9N5G - chains A and B of the 13 polymer chains in the assembly; structure by X-ray diffraction, 3.15 A resolution.

== Chain A ==
Molecule: DNA-directed RNA polymerase II subunit RPB1
Organism: Saccharomyces cerevisiae S288C
Notes: EC 2.7.7.6
Reference sequence: P04050 (RPB1_YEAST); numbering as in UniProt (aligned over 1-1733)
Sequence (1733 residues; numbered 1 to 1733; the number before each row is that of its first residue):
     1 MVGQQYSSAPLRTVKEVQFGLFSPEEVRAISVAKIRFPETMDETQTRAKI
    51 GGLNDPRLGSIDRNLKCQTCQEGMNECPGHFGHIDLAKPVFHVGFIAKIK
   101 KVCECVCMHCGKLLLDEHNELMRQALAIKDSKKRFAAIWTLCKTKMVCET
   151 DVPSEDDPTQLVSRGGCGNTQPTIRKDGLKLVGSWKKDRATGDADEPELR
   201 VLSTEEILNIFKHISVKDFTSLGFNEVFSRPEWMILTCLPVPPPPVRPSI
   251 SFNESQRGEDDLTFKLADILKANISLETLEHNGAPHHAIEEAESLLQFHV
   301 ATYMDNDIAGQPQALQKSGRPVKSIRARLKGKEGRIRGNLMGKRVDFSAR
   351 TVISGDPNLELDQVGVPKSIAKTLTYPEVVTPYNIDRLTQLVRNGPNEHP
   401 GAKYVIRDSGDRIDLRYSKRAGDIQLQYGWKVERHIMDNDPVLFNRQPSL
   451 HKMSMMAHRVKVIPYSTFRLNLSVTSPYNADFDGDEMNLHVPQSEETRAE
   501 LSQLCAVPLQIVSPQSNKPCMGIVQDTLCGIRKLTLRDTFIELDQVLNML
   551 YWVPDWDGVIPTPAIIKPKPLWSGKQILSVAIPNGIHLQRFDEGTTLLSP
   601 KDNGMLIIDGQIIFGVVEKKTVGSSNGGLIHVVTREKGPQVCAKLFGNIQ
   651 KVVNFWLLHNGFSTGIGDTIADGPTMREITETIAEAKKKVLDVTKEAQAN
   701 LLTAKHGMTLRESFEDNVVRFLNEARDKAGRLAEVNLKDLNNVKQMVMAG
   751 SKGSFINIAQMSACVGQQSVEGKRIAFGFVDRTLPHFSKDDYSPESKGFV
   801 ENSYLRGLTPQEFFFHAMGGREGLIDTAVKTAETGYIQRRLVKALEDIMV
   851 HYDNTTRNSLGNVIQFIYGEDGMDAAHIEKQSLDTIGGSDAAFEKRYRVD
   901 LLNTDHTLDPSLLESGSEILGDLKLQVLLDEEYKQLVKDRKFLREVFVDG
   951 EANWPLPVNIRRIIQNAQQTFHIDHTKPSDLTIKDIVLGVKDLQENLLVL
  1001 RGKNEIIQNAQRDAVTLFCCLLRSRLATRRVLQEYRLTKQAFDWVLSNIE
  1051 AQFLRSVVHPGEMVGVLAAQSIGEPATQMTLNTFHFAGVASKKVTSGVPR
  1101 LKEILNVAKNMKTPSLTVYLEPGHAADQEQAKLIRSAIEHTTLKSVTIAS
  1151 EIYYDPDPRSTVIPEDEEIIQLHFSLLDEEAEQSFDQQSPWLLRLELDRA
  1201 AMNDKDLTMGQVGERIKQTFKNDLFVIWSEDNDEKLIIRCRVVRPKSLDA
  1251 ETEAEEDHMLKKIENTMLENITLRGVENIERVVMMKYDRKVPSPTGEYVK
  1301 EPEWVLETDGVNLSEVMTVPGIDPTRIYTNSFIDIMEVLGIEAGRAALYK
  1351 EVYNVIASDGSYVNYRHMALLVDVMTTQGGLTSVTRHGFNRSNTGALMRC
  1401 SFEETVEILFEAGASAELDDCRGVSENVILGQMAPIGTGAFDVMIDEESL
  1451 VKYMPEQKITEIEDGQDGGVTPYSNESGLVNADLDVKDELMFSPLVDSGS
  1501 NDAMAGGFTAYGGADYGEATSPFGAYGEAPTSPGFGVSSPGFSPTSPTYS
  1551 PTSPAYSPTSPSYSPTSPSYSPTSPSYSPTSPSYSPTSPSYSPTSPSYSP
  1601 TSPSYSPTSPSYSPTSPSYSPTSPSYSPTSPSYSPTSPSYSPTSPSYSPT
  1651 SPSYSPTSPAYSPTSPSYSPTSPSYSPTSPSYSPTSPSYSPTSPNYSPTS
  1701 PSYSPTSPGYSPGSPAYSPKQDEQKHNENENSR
Disordered / not traced: 1-2, 154-160, 187-198, 250-256, 1082-1091, 1177-1186, 1244-1256, 1447-1733
Swiss-Prot annotation at these positions:
  - region: Pro248 to Asp260 (Lid loop), Asn306 to Lys323 (Rudder loop), Pro810 to Glu822 (Bridging helix)
  - binding site (Zn(2+)): Cys67, Cys70, Cys77, His80, Cys107, Cys110, Cys148, Cys167
  - binding site (Mg(2+)): Asp481, Asp483, Asp485
  - modified residue: Thr1471 (Phosphothreonine)
  - cross-link (Glycyl lysine isopeptide (Lys-Gly)): Lys695 (interchain with G-Cter in ubiquitin), Lys1246 (interchain with G-Cter in ubiquitin), Lys1350 (interchain with G-Cter in ubiquitin)
  - natural variant: Ser1653 to Pro1659 (deletion: In strain: A364A)
  - mutagenesis: Lys1246 (K1246R: Impairs ubiquitination during transcription stress)
Disulfide bonds: Cys105-Cys142
Metal / ion sites: Zn2+ site 1: Cys67, Cys70, Cys77, His80; Zn2+ site 2: Cys107, Cys148, Cys167; Mg2+: Asp483 (shared with 1 residue of chain R)
Ligand contacts: ATP (adenosine-5'-triphosphate): Arg446, Pro448, Asn479, Asp481, Lys752, Thr827, Gln1078

== Chain B ==
Molecule: DNA-directed RNA polymerase II subunit RPB2
Organism: Saccharomyces cerevisiae S288C
Notes: EC 2.7.7.6
Reference sequence: P08518 (RPB2_YEAST); residue numbers follow UniProt; this construct covers 1-1224
Sequence (1224 residues; row label = number of the first residue in the row):
     1 MSDLANSEKYYDEDPYGFEDESAPITAEDSWAVISAFFREKGLVSQQLDS
    51 FNQFVDYTLQDIICEDSTLILEQLAQHTTESDNISRKYEISFGKIYVTKP
   101 MVNESDGVTHALYPQEARLRNLTYSSGLFVDVKKRTYEAIDVPGRELKYE
   151 LIAEESEDDSESGKVFIGRLPIMLRSKNCYLSEATESDLYKLKECPFDMG
   201 GYFIINGSEKVLIAQERSAGNIVQVFKKAAPSPISHVAEIRSALEKGSRF
   251 ISTLQVKLYGREGSSARTIKATLPYIKQDIPIVIIFRALGIIPDGEILEH
   301 ICYDVNDWQMLEMLKPCVEDGFVIQDRETALDFIGRRGTALGIKKEKRIQ
   351 YAKDILQKEFLPHITQLEGFESRKAFFLGYMINRLLLCALDRKDQDDRDH
   401 FGKKRLDLAGPLLAQLFKTLFKKLTKDIFRYMQRTVEEAHDFNMKLAINA
   451 KTITSGLKYALATGNWGEQKKAMSSRAGVSQVLNRYTYSSTLSHLRRTNT
   501 PIGRDGKLAKPRQLHNTHWGLVCPAETPEGQACGLVKNLSLMSCISVGTD
   551 PMPIITFLSEWGMEPLEDYVPHQSPDATRVFVNGVWHGVHRNPARLMETL
   601 RTLRRKGDINPEVSMIRDIREKELKIFTDAGRVYRPLFIVEDDESLGHKE
   651 LKVRKGHIAKLMATEYQDIEGGFEDVEEYTWSSLLNEGLVEYIDAEEEES
   701 ILIAMQPEDLEPAEANEENDLDVDPAKRIRVSHHATTFTHCEIHPSMILG
   751 VAASIIPFPDHNQSPRNTYQSAMGKQAMGVFLTNYNVRMDTMANILYYPQ
   801 KPLGTTRAMEYLKFRELPAGQNAIVAIACYSGYNQEDSMIMNQSSIDRGL
   851 FRSLFFRSYMDQEKKYGMSITETFEKPQRTNTLRMKHGTYDKLDDDGLIA
   901 PGVRVSGEDVIIGKTTPISPDEEELGQRTAYHSKRDASTPLRSTENGIVD
   951 QVLVTTNQDGLKFVKVRVRTTKIPQIGDKFASRHGQKGTIGITYRREDMP
  1001 FTAEGIVPDLIINPHAIPSRMTVAHLIECLLSKVAALSGNEGDASPFTDI
  1051 TVEGISKLLREHGYQSRGFEVMYNGHTGKKLMAQIFFGPTYYQRLRHMVD
  1101 DKIHARARGPMQVLTRQPVEGRSRDGGLRFGEMERDCMIAHGAASFLKER
  1151 LMEASDAFRVHICGICGLMTVIAKLNHNQFECKGCDNKIDIYQIHIPYAA
  1201 KLLFQELMAMNITPRLYTDRSRDF
Disordered / not traced: 1-19, 74-85, 139-161, 338-344, 439-445, 503-508, 644-646, 669-675, 715-720, 920-929, 1222-1224
Metal / ion sites: Zn2+: Cys1166, Cys1182, Cys1185

== Chain A / chain B interface ==
Pairs across the interface (416):
  Gln4(A) - Phe1158(B)
  Gln4(A) - Arg1159(B)
  Gln5(A) - Arg1159(B)  hydrogen bond (backbone-side chain)
  Gln5(A) - Leu1175(B)
  Tyr6(A) - Leu1175(B)
  Ser7(A) - Arg1159(B)
  Ser7(A) - His1161(B)  hydrogen bond
  Ser7(A) - Leu1175(B)
  Ser7(A) - Gln1193(B)  hydrogen bond (backbone-side chain)
  Ser8(A) - Asn1178(B)  hydrogen bond
  Ser8(A) - Phe1180(B)
  Ala9(A) - His1161(B)
  Ala9(A) - Ile1191(B)
  Ala9(A) - Tyr1192(B)  hydrophobic
  Ala9(A) - Gln1193(B)  hydrogen bond (backbone-side chain)
  Pro10(A) - Ile1191(B)
  Pro10(A) - Tyr1192(B)
  Pro10(A) - Gln1193(B)  hydrogen bond (backbone-backbone)
  Leu11(A) - Gln1193(B)
  Leu11(A) - Ile1194(B)  hydrophobic
  Leu11(A) - His1195(B)
  Arg12(A) - Tyr1192(B)  hydrogen bond
  Arg12(A) - Gln1193(B)  hydrogen bond (backbone-backbone)
  Arg12(A) - Ile1194(B)
  Arg12(A) - Thr1218(B)  hydrogen bond
  Thr13(A) - Thr1218(B)
  Val14(A) - Ile1194(B)  hydrophobic
  Val14(A) - Leu1216(B)  hydrophobic
  Val14(A) - Tyr1217(B)
  Lys15(A) - Tyr1217(B)  hydrogen bond (backbone-backbone)
  Lys15(A) - Thr1218(B)
  Lys15(A) - Arg1220(B)  hydrogen bond (backbone-side chain)
  Glu16(A) - Tyr1217(B)  hydrogen bond (backbone-backbone)
  Glu16(A) - Asp1219(B)
  Glu16(A) - Arg1220(B)
  Glu16(A) - Ser1221(B)  hydrogen bond (side chain-backbone)
  Val17(A) - Arg1215(B)
  Val17(A) - Leu1216(B)  hydrophobic
  Gln18(A) - Thr1213(B)
  Gln18(A) - Arg1215(B)  hydrogen bond (backbone-backbone)
  Phe19(A) - Thr1213(B)
  Gly20(A) - Ile1212(B)
  Gly20(A) - Thr1213(B)  hydrogen bond (backbone-backbone)
  Leu21(A) - Asn1211(B)
  Leu21(A) - Thr1213(B)
  Phe22(A) - Leu1168(B)  hydrophobic
  Phe22(A) - Asn1211(B)  hydrogen bond (backbone-side chain)
  Phe22(A) - Thr1213(B)
  Glu26(A) - Cys1166(B)
  Glu26(A) - Arg1215(B)  salt bridge
  Ala29(A) - Lys1183(B)  hydrogen bond (backbone-side chain)
  Ile30(A) - Thr1170(B)
  Ile30(A) - Lys1183(B)
  Ser31(A) - Lys1183(B)  hydrogen bond (backbone-side chain)
  Arg47(A) - Ser919(B)  hydrogen bond (side chain-backbone)
  Gln68(A) - Ile1172(B)
  Thr69(A) - Ile1172(B)
  Thr69(A) - Lys1174(B)  hydrogen bond (backbone-side chain)
  Cys70(A) - Ile1172(B)
  Cys70(A) - Ala1173(B)
  Gln71(A) - Lys1174(B)
  Gln71(A) - Asn1176(B)  hydrogen bond
  Gln71(A) - His1177(B)  hydrogen bond
  Glu72(A) - Ala1173(B)
  Glu72(A) - Leu1175(B)  hydrogen bond (side chain-backbone)
  Glu72(A) - Asn1176(B)  hydrogen bond
  Met74(A) - Arg1116(B)  hydrogen bond (backbone-side chain)
  Asn75(A) - Arg1116(B)
  Asn75(A) - Phe1158(B)
  Glu76(A) - Phe1158(B)
  Glu76(A) - Arg1159(B)  salt bridge
  Glu76(A) - Leu1175(B)
  Pro78(A) - Val1160(B)  hydrophobic
  Pro78(A) - Lys1201(B)
  Pro78(A) - Gln1205(B)  hydrogen bond (backbone-side chain)
  Gly79(A) - Gln1205(B)
  His80(A) - Ile1172(B)
  Phe81(A) - Gln1205(B)
  Phe81(A) - Met1208(B)  hydrophobic
  Phe81(A) - Ala1209(B)
  His92(A) - Met1210(B)  hydrogen bond (side chain-backbone)
  Phe95(A) - Ile1212(B)  hydrophobic
  Phe228(A) - Arg1215(B)
  Trp233(A) - Asn1211(B)
  Leu236(A) - Asn1211(B)
  Pro240(A) - Met1208(B)
  Pro243(A) - Gln1205(B)
  Pro245(A) - Leu1114(B)
  Pro245(A) - Tyr1198(B)
  Val246(A) - Leu1114(B)
  Val246(A) - Leu1202(B)  hydrophobic
  Val246(A) - Gln1205(B)
  Val246(A) - Glu1206(B)
  Pro248(A) - Leu1114(B)
  Tyr303(A) - Ala1209(B)
  Met304(A) - Ala1209(B)
  Met304(A) - Met1210(B)
  Ile325(A) - Met1210(B)  hydrophobic
  Arg328(A) - Glu1206(B)  salt bridge
  Leu329(A) - Leu1203(B)  hydrophobic
  Leu329(A) - Glu1206(B)
  Leu329(A) - Leu1207(B)  hydrophobic
  Arg335(A) - Leu1114(B)
  Arg335(A) - Leu1202(B)
  Arg335(A) - Glu1206(B)  salt bridge
  Ile336(A) - Leu1203(B)  hydrophobic
  Arg337(A) - Arg1129(B)  hydrogen bond (backbone-side chain)
  Arg337(A) - Glu1132(B)  salt bridge
  Gly338(A) - Arg1129(B)  hydrogen bond (backbone-side chain)
  Asn339(A) - Thr1115(B)
  Asn339(A) - Gln1117(B)
  Asn339(A) - Ala1199(B)
  Leu340(A) - Leu1151(B)
  Leu340(A) - Pro1197(B)  hydrophobic
  Leu340(A) - Ala1199(B)  hydrophobic
  Leu340(A) - Ala1200(B)
  Leu340(A) - Leu1203(B)  hydrophobic
  Met341(A) - Glu1132(B)
  Met341(A) - Arg1135(B)
  Gly342(A) - Arg1129(B)  hydrogen bond (backbone-side chain)
  Gly342(A) - Phe1130(B)
  Lys343(A) - Gln1117(B)
  Lys343(A) - Arg1129(B)
  Lys343(A) - Phe1130(B)  hydrogen bond (backbone-backbone)
  Lys343(A) - Leu1151(B)  hydrogen bond (side chain-backbone)
  Lys343(A) - Ser1155(B)
  Lys343(A) - Asp1156(B)  salt bridge
  Lys343(A) - Pro1197(B)
  Arg344(A) - Pro1118(B)
  Arg344(A) - Val1119(B)
  Arg344(A) - Glu1120(B)  salt bridge
  Arg344(A) - Gly1127(B)  hydrogen bond (side chain-backbone)
  Arg344(A) - Leu1128(B)
  Arg344(A) - Arg1129(B)
  Arg344(A) - Ser1155(B)  hydrogen bond (backbone-side chain)
  Val345(A) - Pro1118(B)
  Val345(A) - Gly1127(B)
  Val345(A) - Leu1128(B)  hydrogen bond (backbone-backbone)
  Val345(A) - Phe1130(B)  hydrophobic
  Val345(A) - Arg1150(B)
  Val345(A) - Ala1154(B)
  Asp346(A) - Arg1106(B)  salt bridge
  Asp346(A) - Ala1107(B)
  Asp346(A) - Arg1108(B)
  Asp346(A) - Met1111(B)
  Asp346(A) - Pro1118(B)
  Asp346(A) - Arg1150(B)  hydrogen bond (backbone-side chain)
  Asp346(A) - Ala1154(B)  hydrogen bond (backbone-backbone)
  Phe347(A) - Ala1107(B)  hydrogen bond (backbone-backbone)
  Phe347(A) - Arg1150(B)
  Ser348(A) - Ala1105(B)
  Ser348(A) - Arg1106(B)  hydrogen bond (backbone-backbone)
  Ser348(A) - Leu1128(B)  hydrogen bond (side chain-backbone)
  Ala349(A) - His1104(B)
  Ala349(A) - Ala1105(B)  hydrophobic
  Arg350(A) - Lys1102(B)
  Arg350(A) - Ile1103(B)
  Arg350(A) - His1104(B)  hydrogen bond (backbone-backbone)
  Arg350(A) - Leu1128(B)
  Thr351(A) - Val1099(B)
  Thr351(A) - Ile1103(B)
  Val352(A) - Gly977(B)
  Gly355(A) - Tyr833(B)
  Asp356(A) - Tyr833(B)  hydrogen bond
  Pro357(A) - Ser831(B)
  Pro357(A) - Gly832(B)
  Pro357(A) - Tyr833(B)
  Asn358(A) - Tyr833(B)  hydrogen bond
  Ile370(A) - Ala1105(B)  hydrophobic
  Thr373(A) - Ala1105(B)
  Thr373(A) - Ala1107(B)
  Leu374(A) - Ala1107(B)
  Tyr404(A) - Arg1108(B)
  Arg412(A) - Arg1108(B)
  Glu433(A) - Arg1108(B)  salt bridge
  Leu443(A) - Met1138(B)  hydrophobic
  Leu443(A) - Phe1146(B)  hydrophobic
  Gln447(A) - Glu1134(B)
  Ser449(A) - Met1133(B)
  Ser449(A) - Glu1134(B)  hydrogen bond
  Ser449(A) - Cys1137(B)  hydrogen bond (backbone-side chain)
  His451(A) - Cys1137(B)  hydrogen bond (backbone-side chain)
  Lys452(A) - Ala1140(B)
  Lys452(A) - His1141(B)  hydrogen bond (backbone-side chain)
  Met455(A) - Phe1130(B)  hydrophobic
  Met455(A) - Glu1134(B)
  Met455(A) - Cys1137(B)  hydrophobic
  Met455(A) - Met1138(B)  hydrophobic
  Met455(A) - His1141(B)  hydrogen bond (backbone-side chain)
  Tyr465(A) - Ile976(B)  hydrophobic
  Ser466(A) - Gln975(B)  hydrogen bond
  Ser466(A) - Val1099(B)
  Ser466(A) - Asp1100(B)  hydrogen bond
  Ser466(A) - Ile1103(B)
  Thr467(A) - Ile976(B)
  Thr467(A) - Gly977(B)
  Thr467(A) - Val1099(B)
  Arg469(A) - Tyr833(B)
  Arg469(A) - Ile976(B)
  Arg469(A) - Gly991(B)  hydrogen bond (side chain-backbone)
  Leu472(A) - Gln835(B)
  Thr475(A) - Glu836(B)
  Ala480(A) - Glu836(B)
  Asp481(A) - Glu836(B)
  Asp481(A) - Asp837(B)
  Phe482(A) - Gln835(B)
  Phe482(A) - Glu836(B)  hydrogen bond (backbone-backbone)
  Phe482(A) - Asp837(B)
  Phe482(A) - Ser838(B)
  Phe482(A) - Thr989(B)  hydrogen bond (backbone-side chain)
  Asp483(A) - Glu836(B)
  Asp483(A) - Asp837(B)
  Asp483(A) - Lys979(B)
  Asp483(A) - Lys987(B)
  Asp483(A) - Thr989(B)
  Gly484(A) - Thr989(B)
  Glu486(A) - Lys1102(B)  salt bridge
  Asn488(A) - Leu1128(B)
  His490(A) - Phe1130(B)
  His490(A) - Arg1150(B)  hydrogen bond
  Val491(A) - Glu1149(B)
  Val491(A) - Arg1150(B)  hydrogen bond (backbone-side chain)
  Pro492(A) - Glu1149(B)
  Gln493(A) - Glu1149(B)  hydrogen bond (backbone-side chain)
  Ser494(A) - Glu1149(B)  hydrogen bond
  Thr497(A) - Phe1146(B)
  Thr497(A) - Glu1149(B)  hydrogen bond
  Glu500(A) - Ala1143(B)
  Glu500(A) - Ala1144(B)
  Glu500(A) - Ser1145(B)  hydrogen bond
  Glu500(A) - Phe1146(B)  hydrogen bond (side chain-backbone)
  Leu501(A) - Phe1146(B)  hydrophobic
  Leu504(A) - His1141(B)
  Leu504(A) - Gly1142(B)
  Cys505(A) - Met1138(B)  hydrophobic
  Cys505(A) - His1141(B)
  Gln510(A) - His1141(B)
  Gln525(A) - Gln835(B)
  Gln525(A) - Glu836(B)  hydrogen bond
  Gln525(A) - His1015(B)  hydrogen bond (backbone-side chain)
  Asp526(A) - Cys829(B)  hydrogen bond
  Asp526(A) - Gly832(B)
  Asp526(A) - Gln835(B)  hydrogen bond
  Asp526(A) - Asn1013(B)  hydrogen bond
  Asp526(A) - His1015(B)  salt bridge
  Cys529(A) - His1015(B)
  Gln545(A) - Lys1079(B)
  Asn654(A) - Gln835(B)
  Leu657(A) - Cys829(B)  hydrophobic
  Leu658(A) - Tyr830(B)  hydrophobic
  Leu658(A) - Ser831(B)
  Leu658(A) - Asn1074(B)
  Leu658(A) - Leu1081(B)
  His659(A) - Asn1074(B)  hydrogen bond
  His659(A) - Thr1077(B)  hydrogen bond
  His659(A) - Leu1081(B)
  Asn660(A) - Leu1081(B)
  Asn660(A) - Met1082(B)  hydrogen bond (backbone-backbone)
  Asn660(A) - Ala1083(B)  hydrogen bond (backbone-backbone)
  Gly661(A) - Leu1081(B)
  Gly661(A) - Ala1083(B)
  Phe662(A) - Ile827(B)
  Phe662(A) - Ala828(B)
  Phe662(A) - Cys829(B)  hydrogen bond (backbone-backbone)
  Phe662(A) - Ala1083(B)
  Phe662(A) - Ile1085(B)
  Ser663(A) - Ile827(B)  hydrogen bond (side chain-backbone)
  Ser663(A) - Pro1014(B)
  Ser663(A) - Gln1084(B)
  Ser663(A) - Ile1085(B)
  Ser663(A) - Phe1086(B)  hydrogen bond (side chain-backbone)
  Thr664(A) - Ile827(B)
  Thr664(A) - Pro1014(B)
  Thr664(A) - Phe1086(B)
  Gly665(A) - Leu1026(B)
  Gly665(A) - Phe1069(B)
  Gly665(A) - Phe1086(B)
  Ile666(A) - Leu1026(B)  hydrophobic
  Ile666(A) - Leu1030(B)  hydrophobic
  Ile666(A) - Val1052(B)  hydrophobic
  Ile666(A) - Arg1067(B)
  Gly667(A) - Arg1067(B)
  Met746(A) - Pro1014(B)
  Met746(A) - His1015(B)  hydrogen bond
  Met746(A) - Pro1018(B)  hydrophobic
  Ser751(A) - His1015(B)
  Lys752(A) - His1015(B)
  Lys752(A) - Ser1019(B)  hydrogen bond
  Lys752(A) - Arg1020(B)
  Gly753(A) - Pro1018(B)
  Asn757(A) - Pro1018(B)
  Asn757(A) - Met1021(B)  hydrogen bond
  Gln760(A) - Met1021(B)
  Met761(A) - Pro1018(B)
  Met761(A) - Met1021(B)  hydrophobic
  Met761(A) - Val1023(B)  hydrophobic
  Glu771(A) - Lys510(B)
  Ile775(A) - Asn516(B)
  Ala776(A) - Asn516(B)  hydrogen bond (backbone-side chain)
  Gly778(A) - His400(B)
  Gly778(A) - His515(B)
  Gly778(A) - Asn516(B)  hydrogen bond (backbone-side chain)
  Phe779(A) - Asn516(B)
  Phe779(A) - Thr517(B)
  Phe779(A) - Glu699(B)
  Val780(A) - Glu699(B)  hydrogen bond (backbone-side chain)
  Asp781(A) - Arg620(B)  salt bridge
  Arg782(A) - Glu698(B)  hydrogen bond (side chain-backbone)
  Arg782(A) - Glu699(B)  hydrogen bond (side chain-backbone)
  Arg782(A) - Ile701(B)  hydrogen bond (side chain-backbone)
  Arg782(A) - Leu702(B)
  Thr783(A) - Asn516(B)  hydrogen bond (backbone-side chain)
  Pro785(A) - Glu698(B)
  Pro785(A) - Ile701(B)
  Pro785(A) - Leu702(B)
  Pro785(A) - Ile703(B)  hydrogen bond (backbone-backbone)
  His786(A) - Trp519(B)
  His786(A) - Leu702(B)
  His786(A) - Ile703(B)
  His786(A) - Met705(B)
  His786(A) - Glu742(B)  salt bridge
  Phe787(A) - Leu702(B)
  Lys789(A) - Arg620(B)
  Glu795(A) - Val731(B)
  Glu801(A) - Ile729(B)
  Glu801(A) - Val731(B)
  Asn802(A) - Arg728(B)
  Asn802(A) - Ile729(B)  hydrogen bond (side chain-backbone)
  Tyr804(A) - His761(B)
  Tyr804(A) - Gln763(B)
  Tyr804(A) - Val1023(B)  hydrophobic
  Leu805(A) - His761(B)  hydrogen bond (backbone-side chain)
  Arg806(A) - Pro725(B)  hydrogen bond (side chain-backbone)
  Arg806(A) - Lys727(B)  hydrogen bond (side chain-backbone)
  Arg806(A) - Arg728(B)
  Arg806(A) - Ile729(B)
  Arg806(A) - His761(B)
  Gly807(A) - Arg728(B)
  Gly807(A) - Asp760(B)
  Gly807(A) - His761(B)
  Leu808(A) - Arg728(B)  hydrogen bond (backbone-side chain)
  Leu808(A) - Asp760(B)  hydrogen bond (backbone-backbone)
  Leu808(A) - Phe1047(B)
  Thr809(A) - Ile729(B)
  Thr809(A) - Arg730(B)
  Thr809(A) - Phe1047(B)
  Pro810(A) - Trp519(B)
  Pro810(A) - Met705(B)  hydrophobic
  Pro810(A) - Pro745(B)  hydrophobic
  Pro810(A) - Phe1047(B)  hydrophobic
  Gln811(A) - Met705(B)
  Phe813(A) - Leu749(B)  hydrophobic
  Phe813(A) - Pro759(B)
  Phe813(A) - Asn767(B)
  Phe813(A) - Phe1047(B)  hydrophobic
  Phe814(A) - Leu514(B)  hydrophobic
  Phe814(A) - His515(B)
  Phe814(A) - Trp519(B)  hydrophobic
  His816(A) - Gln763(B)
  His816(A) - Ser764(B)  hydrogen bond
  Ala817(A) - Leu514(B)  hydrophobic
  Ala817(A) - Pro524(B)  hydrophobic
  Ala817(A) - Ser764(B)
  Met818(A) - Leu514(B)
  Met818(A) - Asn516(B)
  Arg821(A) - Arg512(B)  hydrogen bond (side chain-backbone)
  Arg821(A) - Leu514(B)
  Arg821(A) - Pro524(B)  hydrogen bond (side chain-backbone)
  Arg821(A) - Thr527(B)
  Leu824(A) - Cys533(B)  hydrophobic
  Leu824(A) - Thr768(B)
  Ile825(A) - Arg512(B)
  Ile825(A) - Cys533(B)  hydrophobic
  Ala828(A) - Gly530(B)
  Gln838(A) - Met1133(B)
  Arg839(A) - Glu1132(B)  salt bridge
  Val842(A) - Asp1136(B)
  Lys843(A) - Glu1132(B)  salt bridge
  Lys843(A) - Arg1135(B)
  Glu846(A) - Arg1135(B)  salt bridge
  Met1063(A) - Ile1139(B)
  Val1066(A) - Asp1136(B)
  Val1066(A) - Ile1139(B)  hydrophobic
  Val1066(A) - Ala1140(B)  hydrophobic
  Gln1070(A) - Asp1136(B)  hydrogen bond (side chain-backbone)
  Gln1070(A) - Cys1137(B)
  Lys1144(A) - Glu262(B)
  Lys1262(A) - Ser265(B)
  Asn1265(A) - Gly263(B)
  Asn1265(A) - Ser264(B)
  Glu1269(A) - Gly263(B)
  Phe1410(A) - Met1210(B)  hydrophobic
  Phe1410(A) - Ile1212(B)  hydrophobic
  Asp1420(A) - Arg1220(B)  hydrogen bond (backbone-side chain)
  Arg1422(A) - Arg1220(B)
  Val1424(A) - Ile1139(B)  hydrophobic
  Ser1425(A) - Arg1135(B)  hydrogen bond
  Ile1429(A) - Pro1197(B)
  Ile1429(A) - Ala1200(B)
  Leu1430(A) - His1195(B)
  Leu1430(A) - Ile1196(B)
  Leu1430(A) - Pro1197(B)
  Leu1430(A) - Phe1204(B)  hydrophobic
  Gly1431(A) - Lys1148(B)
  Gly1431(A) - Met1152(B)
  Gly1431(A) - Pro1197(B)
  Met1433(A) - Ala1144(B)  hydrophobic
  Met1433(A) - Ser1145(B)
  Met1433(A) - Lys1148(B)
  Ala1434(A) - Ala1144(B)
  Ile1436(A) - Ile1139(B)  hydrophobic
  Ile1436(A) - Gly1142(B)
  Ile1436(A) - Ala1144(B)
  Gly1437(A) - Gly1142(B)
  Thr1438(A) - Gly1142(B)  hydrogen bond (backbone-backbone)
  Gly1439(A) - Ala1144(B)
Other interface residues (no listed pair), chain A (220 interface residues in all): Val27, Arg28, Val32, Cys238, Leu239, Pro242, Arg326, Ile353, Ser354, Ser369, Thr375, Asn445, Val524, Asp668, Ile670, Thr680, Lys687, Val743, Leu784, Ser788, Gly820, Val829, Glu1062, Ser1401, Leu1409, Gly1413, Cys1421, Val1428, Gln1432
Other interface residues (no listed pair), chain B (196 interface residues in all): Gln513, His518, Cys523, Ala525, Gly534, Arg635, Ser700, Ala704, Ala726, Ile748, Asn762, Pro765, Asn834, Gly988, Ile990, Thr993, Ile1017, Ile1027, Glu1053, Ser1056, His1076, Gly1109, Cys1182, Gly1184, Pro1214

== Overview ==
220 residues of chain A and 196 residues of chain B are in contact, with 96 hydrogen bonds and 16 salt
bridges. Polar contacts include Glu26(A)-Arg1215(B), Glu76(A)-Arg1159(B) and Arg328(A)-Glu1206(B). Bound to
chain A: ATP.
Here chain A is DNA-directed RNA polymerase II subunit RPB1 and chain B is DNA-directed RNA polymerase II
subunit RPB2, both from Saccharomyces cerevisiae S288C. Entry 9N5G (RNA polymerase II elongation complex with
8-oxoG at +1 site, ATP in both A- and E-site) was determined by X-ray diffraction together with 9N5B, 9N5C,
9N5D, 9N5E and 9N5F from the same study.
